8PJI - chain A; structure by X-ray diffraction, 1.70 A resolution.

# Chain A
Protein: Protein ENL
From: Homo sapiens
UniProt: Q03111 (ENL_HUMAN); numbering as in UniProt (aligned over 1-148)
Amino-acid sequence (154 residues; numbered 1 to 154; the number before each row is that of its first residue):
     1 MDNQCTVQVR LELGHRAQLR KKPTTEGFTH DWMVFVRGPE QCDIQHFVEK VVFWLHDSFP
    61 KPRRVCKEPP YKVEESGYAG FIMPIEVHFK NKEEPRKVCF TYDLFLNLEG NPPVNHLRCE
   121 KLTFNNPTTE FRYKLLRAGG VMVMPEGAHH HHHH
Unresolved in the structure: 1-3, 144-154
Sequence notes: expression tag (149-154)
Small-molecule neighbours: 10a (ZJF; N-cyclopentyl-1-(3-hydroxyphenyl)imidazole-4-carboxamide): Phe28, His56, Ser58, Phe59, Pro60, Glu75, Ser76, Gly77, Tyr78, Ala79, Gly80, Phe81

# Overview
Ligands of chain A: 10a.
Chain A is Protein ENL (Homo sapiens); the structure, MLLT1 in complex with compound 10a, was determined by
X-ray diffraction (same publication as 8PJ7).
